Entry 5X6D (X-ray diffraction, 2.94 A resolution); this record covers chains A and D of the 4 polymer chains in the assembly.

# Chain A
Protein: Listeriolysin positive regulatory factor A
From: Listeria monocytogenes
Reference sequence: Q4TVQ0 (Q4TVQ0_LISMN); residue numbers follow UniProt; this construct covers 1-237
Sequence (237 residues; row label = number of the first residue in the row):
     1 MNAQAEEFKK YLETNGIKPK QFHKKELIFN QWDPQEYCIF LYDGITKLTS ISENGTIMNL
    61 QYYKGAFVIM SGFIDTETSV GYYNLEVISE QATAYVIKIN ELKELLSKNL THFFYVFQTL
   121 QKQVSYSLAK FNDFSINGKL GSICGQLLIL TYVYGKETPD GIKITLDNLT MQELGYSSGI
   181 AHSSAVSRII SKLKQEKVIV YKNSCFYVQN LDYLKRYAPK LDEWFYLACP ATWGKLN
Not modelled in the structure: 1
What the authors report for this chain:
  - binding site for the 29-nt DNA strand: Ser-184, Arg-188

# Chain D
Molecule: 29-nt DNA strand
Sequence (29 nucleotides; each row starts with the number of its first residue):
     1 CATCGTCGTT AACAAATGTT AATGCCTAC
Not modelled in the structure: 1

# How chain A and chain D interact
Contacting residue pairs (11; chain A residue first):
  Thr-170(A) / DC7(D)  phosphate contact
  Thr-170(A) / DG8(D)  phosphate contact
  Met-171(A) / DG8(D)  hydrogen bond to the phosphate
  Met-171(A) / DT9(D)  phosphate contact
  Gln-172(A) / DG8(D)  phosphate contact
  Ser-183(A) / DT9(D)  base contact
  Ser-184(A) / DT10(D)  base contact
  Ser-187(A) / DT9(D)  hydrogen bond to the phosphate
  Ser-187(A) / DT10(D)  base contact
  Tyr-201(A) / DG8(D)  hydrogen bond to the phosphate
  Tyr-201(A) / DT9(D)  phosphate contact
Also at the interface, not in a pair above, chain A (10 interface residues in all): Leu-169, Arg-188, Lys-194
Also at the interface, not in a pair above, chain D (5 interface residues in all): DA12

# In short
The interface between chain A and chain D involves 10 residues on one side and 5 on the other, with 3 hydrogen
bonds. Among the polar pairs are Met-171(A)/DG8(D), Ser-187(A)/DT9(D) and Tyr-201(A)/DG8(D). The paper reports
a binding site for the 29-nt DNA strand at Ser-184(A) and Arg-188(A).
Chain A is Listeriolysin positive regulatory factor A (Listeria monocytogenes) and chain D is a 29-nt DNA
strand; the structure, Crystal structure of PrfA-DNA binary complex, was determined by X-ray diffraction (same
publication as 5X6E).
